6SJG - chains C and X of the 4 polymer chains in the assembly; structure by electron microscopy, 3.80 A resolution.

== Chain C ==
Protein: RecBCD enzyme subunit RecC
Organism: Escherichia coli
Notes: EC 3.1.11.5
UniProtKB: P07648 (RECC_ECOLI); residue numbers follow UniProt; this construct covers 1-1122
Sequence (1122 residues; row label = number of the first residue in the row):
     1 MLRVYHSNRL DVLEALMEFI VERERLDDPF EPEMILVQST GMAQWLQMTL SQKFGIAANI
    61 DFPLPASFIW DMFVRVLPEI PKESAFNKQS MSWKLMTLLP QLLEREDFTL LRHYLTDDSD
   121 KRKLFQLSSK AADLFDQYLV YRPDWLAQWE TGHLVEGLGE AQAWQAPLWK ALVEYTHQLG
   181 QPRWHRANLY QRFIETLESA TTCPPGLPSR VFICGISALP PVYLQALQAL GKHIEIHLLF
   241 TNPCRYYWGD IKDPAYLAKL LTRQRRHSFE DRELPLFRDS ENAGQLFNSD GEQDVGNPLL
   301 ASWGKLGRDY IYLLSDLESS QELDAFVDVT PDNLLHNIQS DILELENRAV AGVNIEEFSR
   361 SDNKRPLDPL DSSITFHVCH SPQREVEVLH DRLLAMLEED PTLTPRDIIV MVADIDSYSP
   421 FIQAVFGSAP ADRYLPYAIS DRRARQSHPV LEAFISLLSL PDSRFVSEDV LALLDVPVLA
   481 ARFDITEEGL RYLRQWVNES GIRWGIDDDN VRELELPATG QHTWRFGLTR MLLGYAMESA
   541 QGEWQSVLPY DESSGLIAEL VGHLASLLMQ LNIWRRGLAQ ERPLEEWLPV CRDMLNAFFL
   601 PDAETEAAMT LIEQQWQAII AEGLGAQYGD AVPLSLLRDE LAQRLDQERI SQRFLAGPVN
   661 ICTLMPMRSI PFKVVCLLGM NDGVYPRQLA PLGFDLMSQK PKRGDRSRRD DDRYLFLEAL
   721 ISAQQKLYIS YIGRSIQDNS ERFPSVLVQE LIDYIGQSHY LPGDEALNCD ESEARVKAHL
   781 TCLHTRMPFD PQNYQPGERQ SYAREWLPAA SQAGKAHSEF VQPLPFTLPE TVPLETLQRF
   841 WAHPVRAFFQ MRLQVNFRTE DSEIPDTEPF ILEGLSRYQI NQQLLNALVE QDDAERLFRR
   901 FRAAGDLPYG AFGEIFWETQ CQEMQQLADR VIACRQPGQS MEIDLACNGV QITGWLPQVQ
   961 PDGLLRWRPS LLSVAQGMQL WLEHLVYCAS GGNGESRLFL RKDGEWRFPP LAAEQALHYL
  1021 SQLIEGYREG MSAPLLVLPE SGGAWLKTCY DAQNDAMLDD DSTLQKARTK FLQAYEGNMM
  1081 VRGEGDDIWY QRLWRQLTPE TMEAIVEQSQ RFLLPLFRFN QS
Disordered / not traced: 1122
Curated features (UniProtKB/Swiss-Prot):
  - natural variant: Gln-647 to Leu-655 (sequence variant, change not given here; In recC-1004)
  - mutagenesis: Gln-38 (Q38A: Acts at variant Chi sequences), Leu-64 (L64A: Does not act at Chi), Trp-70 (W70A: Does not act at Chi), Asp-133 (D133A: Does not act at Chi), Leu-134 (L134A: Acts at variant Chi sequences), Asp-136 (D136A: Does not act at Chi), Gln-137 (Q137A: Acts at variant Chi sequences), Arg-142 (R142A: Acts at variant Chi sequences), Arg-186 (R186A/C/H: Does not act at Chi), Asp-705 (D705A/H: Acts at variant Chi sequences)

== Chain X ==
Molecule: Forked DNA substrate
Sequence (85 nucleotides; each row starts with the number of its first residue; note: 5 numbers in that range are skipped by the numbering (no residue carries them; nothing is unmodelled there)):
     1 TTTTTTTTTT TTTTTGAGCG ACTGCACTAC AAC
    39 AGAACCATGG TTCTGTTGTA GTGCAGTCGC TCTTTTTTTT TTTTTTTTTT TT
Disordered / not traced: 1-3, 39-52, 77-90

== Chain C / chain X interface ==
Pairs across the interface (26; chain C residue first):
  Tyr-492(C) / DT9(X)  base contact
  Arg-839(C) / DT11(X)  phosphate contact
  Arg-846(C) / DT12(X)  salt bridge to the phosphate
  Arg-846(C) / DT13(X)  salt bridge to the phosphate
  Gln-850(C) / DT12(X)  hydrogen bond to the phosphate
  Gly-874(C) / DT14(X)  base contact
  Leu-875(C) / DT13(X)  base contact
  Leu-875(C) / DT14(X)  base contact
  Tyr-878(C) / DT13(X)  base contact
  Tyr-878(C) / DT14(X)  sugar contact
  Arg-968(C) / DT13(X)  hydrogen bond to the phosphate
  Arg-968(C) / DT14(X)  salt bridge to the phosphate
  Pro-969(C) / DT15(X)  phosphate contact
  Ser-970(C) / DT14(X)  phosphate contact
  Ser-970(C) / DT15(X)  hydrogen bond to the phosphate
  Leu-971(C) / DT15(X)  hydrogen bond to the phosphate
  Leu-971(C) / DG16(X)  phosphate contact
  Gln-976(C) / DT14(X)  phosphate contact
  Arg-1001(C) / DT15(X)  salt bridge to the phosphate
  Lys-1002(C) / DA17(X)  salt bridge to the phosphate
  Asn-1078(C) / DG16(X)  base contact
  Asn-1078(C) / DC70(X)  base contact
  Met-1079(C) / DC70(X)  sugar contact
  Met-1080(C) / DG16(X)  base contact
  Val-1081(C) / DG16(X)  phosphate contact
  Arg-1082(C) / DT15(X)  base contact
Other interface residues (no listed pair), chain C (22 interface residues in all): Arg-858, Gln-879, Gln-1073
Other interface residues (no listed pair), chain X (12 interface residues in all): DT10, DT69, DT71

== In short ==
22 residues of chain C and 12 residues of chain X are in contact; the contacts include 4 hydrogen bonds and 5
salt bridges. Polar pairs include Gln-850(C)/DT12(X), Arg-968(C)/DT13(X) and Ser-970(C)/DT15(X). From UniProt:
10 mutagenesis sites on chain C.
Here chain C is RecBCD enzyme subunit RecC (Escherichia coli) and chain X is Forked DNA substrate. Entry 6SJG
(Cryo-EM structure of the RecBCD no Chi negative control complex) was determined by electron microscopy
together with 6SJB, 6SJE, 6SJF, 6T2U and 6T2V from the same study.
